5CNS - chains F and G of the 8 polymer chains in the assembly; structure by X-ray diffraction, 2.98 A resolution.

[Chain F (and G)]
Name: Ribonucleoside-diphosphate reductase 1 subunit beta
From: Escherichia coli (strain K12)
Notes: EC 1.17.4.1; chain G of this document is another copy of the same molecule, construct and numbering; everything in this record applies to it too
Reference sequence: P69924 (RIR2_ECOLI); residues 1-375 here correspond to UniProt positions 2-376 (UniProt number = residue number + 1)
Sequence (375 residues; numbered 1 to 375; the number before each row is that of its first residue):
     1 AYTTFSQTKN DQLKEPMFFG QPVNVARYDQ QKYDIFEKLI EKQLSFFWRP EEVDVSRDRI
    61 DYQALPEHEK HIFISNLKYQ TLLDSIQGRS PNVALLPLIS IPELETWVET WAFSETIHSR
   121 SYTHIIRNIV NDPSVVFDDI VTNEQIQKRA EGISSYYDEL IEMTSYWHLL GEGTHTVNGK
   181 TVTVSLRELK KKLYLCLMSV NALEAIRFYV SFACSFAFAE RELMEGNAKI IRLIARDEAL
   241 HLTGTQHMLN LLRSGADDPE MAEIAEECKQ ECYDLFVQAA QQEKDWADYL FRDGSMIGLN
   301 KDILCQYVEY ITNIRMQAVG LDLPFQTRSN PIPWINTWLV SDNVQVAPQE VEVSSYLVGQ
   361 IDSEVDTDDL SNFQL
Unresolved in the structure: 342-359
Metal / ion sites: mu-oxo-diiron Fe: Asp84, Glu115, His118, Glu204, Glu238, His241
Ligand contacts: mu-oxo-diiron (FEO): Asp84, Trp111, Glu115, His118, Glu204, Phe208, Ile234, Glu238, His241

[Chain F / chain G interface]
Pairs across the interface (134; chain F residue first):
  Ala1(F) with Glu162(G)
  Tyr2(F) with Arg89(G); Val93(G), hydrophobic; Asp158(G); Ile161(G), hydrophobic
  Thr3(F) with Asp158(G), hydrogen bond
  Thr4(F) with Arg89(G), hydrogen bond (backbone-side chain); Ser90(G); Ser154(G); Tyr157(G); Asp158(G), hydrogen bond (backbone-side chain); Ile161(G)
  Phe5(F) with Leu82(G), hydrophobic; Ile86(G), hydrophobic; Ala150(G), hydrophobic
  Gln7(F) with Gln147(G), hydrogen bond (backbone-side chain); Glu151(G)
  Lys9(F) with Val141(G); Thr142(G)
  Val23(F) with Arg89(G), hydrogen bond (backbone-side chain)
  Asn24(F) with Ser85(G); Arg89(G), hydrogen bond (backbone-side chain); Val141(G)
  Val25(F) with Ser85(G); Phe137(G), hydrophobic; Ile140(G), hydrophobic; Val141(G), hydrophobic
  Ala26(F) with Ser85(G), hydrogen bond (backbone-side chain)
  Arg27(F) with Thr123(G); Ser134(G), hydrogen bond; Phe137(G); Asp138(G), salt bridge
  Tyr28(F) with Ser119(G); Arg120(G); Thr123(G), hydrogen bond (backbone-side chain)
  Asp29(F) with Thr123(G); Pro133(G); Phe137(G)
  Glu37(F) with Arg120(G), salt bridge
  Ile40(F) with Arg120(G)
  Glu41(F) with Arg120(G)
  Leu44(F) with Phe47(G); Arg49(G); Phe113(G), hydrophobic; Ile117(G), hydrophobic; Arg120(G)
  Ser45(F) with Arg49(G)
  Phe47(F) with Leu44(G); Phe47(G), hydrophobic
  Arg49(F) with Glu41(G); Leu44(G); Ser45(G)
  Leu82(F) with Phe5(G), hydrophobic
  Ser85(F) with Asn24(G); Val25(G); Ala26(G), hydrogen bond (side chain-backbone)
  Ile86(F) with Phe5(G), hydrophobic
  Gly88(F) with Glu109(G)
  Arg89(F) with Tyr2(G); Thr4(G), hydrogen bond (side chain-backbone); Val23(G), hydrogen bond (side chain-backbone); Asn24(G), hydrogen bond (side chain-backbone); Glu105(G), salt bridge; Glu109(G)
  Ser90(F) with Thr4(G)
  Asn92(F) with Asn92(G), hydrogen bond; Leu96(G); Glu109(G), hydrogen bond
  Val93(F) with Tyr2(G), hydrophobic; Leu96(G), hydrophobic
  Leu96(F) with Asn92(G); Val93(G), hydrophobic
  Glu105(F) with Arg89(G), salt bridge
  Thr106(F) with Thr116(G)
  Glu109(F) with Gly88(G); Arg89(G); Asn92(G), hydrogen bond; Thr116(G)
  Thr110(F) with Phe113(G)
  Ala112(F) with Glu109(G)
  Phe113(F) with Leu44(G), hydrophobic; Phe113(G), hydrophobic
  Thr116(F) with Thr106(G); Glu109(G)
  Ile117(F) with Leu44(G), hydrophobic
  Ser119(F) with Ala26(G); Tyr28(G)
  Arg120(F) with Tyr28(G); Glu37(G), salt bridge; Ile40(G); Glu41(G); Leu44(G)
  Thr123(F) with Arg27(G); Tyr28(G), hydrogen bond (side chain-backbone); Asp29(G)
  Arg127(F) with Tyr28(G); Asp29(G)
  Pro133(F) with Asp29(G)
  Ser134(F) with Arg27(G)
  Phe137(F) with Arg27(G); Asp29(G)
  Asp138(F) with Lys9(G); Arg27(G), salt bridge
  Ile140(F) with Val25(G), hydrophobic
  Val141(F) with Ser6(G); Gln7(G); Asn24(G)
  Thr142(F) with Lys9(G)
  Glu151(F) with Gln7(G)
  Ser154(F) with Thr4(G), hydrogen bond (backbone-side chain)
  Tyr157(F) with Thr4(G)
  Asp158(F) with Tyr2(G); Thr3(G), hydrogen bond; Thr4(G), hydrogen bond (side chain-backbone)
  Ile161(F) with Tyr2(G), hydrophobic; Thr4(G)
  Glu162(F) with Ala1(G); Leu169(G)
  Ser165(F) with Ser165(G), hydrogen bond; Leu169(G)
  Tyr166(F) with Leu169(G), hydrophobic
  Leu169(F) with Glu162(G); Ser165(G); Tyr166(G); Leu169(G), hydrophobic
  Leu170(F) with Val177(G), hydrophobic
  His175(F) with Asn178(G), hydrogen bond
  Thr176(F) with Thr176(G); Val177(G); Asn178(G), hydrogen bond (backbone-side chain)
  Val177(F) with Leu170(G), hydrophobic; Thr176(G)
  Asn178(F) with His175(G), hydrogen bond; Thr176(G), hydrogen bond (backbone-backbone)
Interface residues without a listed pair, chain F (68 interface residues in all): Thr8, Gln30, Thr81, Pro97, Ala150
Interface residues without a listed pair, chain G (69 interface residues in all): Thr8, Thr81, Pro97, Thr110, Ala112, Arg127

[Overview]
68 residues of chain F and 69 residues of chain G are in contact, with 25 hydrogen bonds and 6 salt bridges.
Among the polar pairs are Arg27(F)-Asp138(G), Glu37(F)-Arg120(G) and Arg89(F)-Glu105(G). Bound to chain F:
mu-oxo-diiron.
Both chains are Ribonucleoside-diphosphate reductase 1 subunit beta (Escherichia coli (strain K12)). Entry
5CNS (Crystal structure of the dATP inhibited E. coli class Ia ribonucleotide reductase complex bound to CDP
...) was determined by X-ray diffraction (same publication as 5CNT, 5CNU and 5CNV).
